Entry 4R8G (X-ray diffraction, 3.50 A resolution); this record covers chains E and H of the 4 polymer chains in the assembly.

# Chain E
Molecule: Unconventional myosin-Ic
Organism: Mus musculus
UniProt: Q9WTI7 (MYO1C_MOUSE); residues 698-1028 here correspond to UniProt positions 733-1063 (UniProt number = residue number + 35)
Sequence (335 residues; numbered 694 to 1028; the number before each row is that of its first residue):
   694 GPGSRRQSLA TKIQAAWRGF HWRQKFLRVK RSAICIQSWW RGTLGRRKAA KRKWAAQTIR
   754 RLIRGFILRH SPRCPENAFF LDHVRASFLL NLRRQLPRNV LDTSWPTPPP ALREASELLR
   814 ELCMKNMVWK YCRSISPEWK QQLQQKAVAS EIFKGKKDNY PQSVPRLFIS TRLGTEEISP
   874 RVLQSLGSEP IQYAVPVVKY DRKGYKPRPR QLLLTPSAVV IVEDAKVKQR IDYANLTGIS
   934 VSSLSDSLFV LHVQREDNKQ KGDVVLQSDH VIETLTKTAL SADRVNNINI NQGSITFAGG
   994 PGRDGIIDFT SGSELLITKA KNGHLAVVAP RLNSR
Unresolved in the structure: 694-697, 948-951, 1026-1028
Sequence notes: expression tag (694-697)
UniProt features mapped onto this chain:
  - modified residue (Phosphoserine): Ser829, Ser1006
Reported in the primary citation:
  - mutagenesis - L782E/L815E: decreased localization to E-cadherin

# Chain H
Molecule: Calmodulin
Organism: Xenopus laevis
UniProt: P62155 (CALM_XENLA); residues 1-148 here correspond to UniProt positions 2-149 (UniProt number = residue number + 1)
Sequence (148 residues; row label = number of the first residue in the row):
     1 ADQLTEEQIA EFKEAFSLFD KDGDGTITTK ELGTVMRSLG QNPTEAELQD MINEVDADGN
    61 GTIDFPEFLT MMARKMKDTD SEEEIREAFR VFDKDGNGYI SAAELRHVMT NLGEKLTDEE
   121 VDEMIREADI DGDGQVNYEE FVQMMTAK
Unresolved in the structure: 131-133, 148

# Interface between chain E and chain H
Pairs across the interface (94; chain E residue first):
  Arg745(E) - Val91(H)
  Arg745(E) - Phe92(H)
  Trp747(E) - Glu84(H)
  Ala748(E) - Ala88(H)
  Ala748(E) - Val91(H)  hydrophobic
  Ala748(E) - Phe92(H)  hydrophobic
  Ala749(E) - Phe92(H)
  Ala749(E) - Val108(H)
  Ala749(E) - Leu112(H)  hydrophobic
  Thr751(E) - Ala88(H)
  Ile752(E) - Phe89(H)  hydrophobic
  Ile752(E) - Phe92(H)  hydrophobic
  Arg753(E) - Leu116(H)
  Ile756(E) - Met109(H)  hydrophobic
  Ile756(E) - Val121(H)  hydrophobic
  Ile756(E) - Phe141(H)  hydrophobic
  Arg757(E) - Leu116(H)
  Phe759(E) - Glu120(H)
  Phe759(E) - Val121(H)  hydrophobic
  Phe759(E) - Met124(H)  hydrophobic
  Phe759(E) - Met145(H)
  Ile760(E) - Thr117(H)
  Ile760(E) - Val121(H)  hydrophobic
  Arg762(E) - Glu120(H)  salt bridge
  Phe772(E) - Ile85(H)  hydrophobic
  Phe773(E) - Met145(H)
  Asp775(E) - Met76(H)
  Asp775(E) - Asp78(H)
  His776(E) - Glu82(H)  salt bridge
  His776(E) - Val142(H)
  His776(E) - Thr146(H)
  Val777(E) - Thr146(H)
  Arg778(E) - Leu39(H)  hydrogen bond (side chain-backbone)
  Arg778(E) - Met76(H)
  Ala779(E) - Ser81(H)
  Ala779(E) - Glu82(H)
  Ser780(E) - Glu82(H)  hydrogen bond (backbone-side chain)
  Leu782(E) - Leu69(H)
  Leu782(E) - Met72(H)  hydrophobic
  Leu782(E) - Ala73(H)
  Leu785(E) - Leu69(H)  hydrophobic
  Arg786(E) - Leu69(H)
  Leu789(E) - Phe65(H)  hydrophobic
  Leu789(E) - Pro66(H)
  Asn792(E) - Glu11(H)
  Val793(E) - Glu14(H)
  Val793(E) - Ala15(H)  hydrophobic
  Val793(E) - Leu18(H)  hydrophobic
  Leu794(E) - Glu11(H)
  Pro803(E) - Ala147(H)
  Leu805(E) - Leu39(H)  hydrophobic
  Glu807(E) - Ser38(H)
  Ala808(E) - Ser38(H)  hydrogen bond (backbone-side chain)
  Ala808(E) - Leu39(H)  hydrophobic
  Leu811(E) - Thr34(H)
  Leu811(E) - Val35(H)  hydrophobic
  Leu812(E) - Val35(H)  hydrophobic
  Leu815(E) - Ile27(H)  hydrophobic
  Cys816(E) - Phe65(H)  hydrophobic
  Met817(E) - Leu18(H)  hydrophobic
  Asn819(E) - Thr62(H)  hydrogen bond (side chain-backbone)
  Asn819(E) - Ile63(H)  hydrogen bond (side chain-backbone)
  Val821(E) - Ala15(H)
  Val821(E) - Leu18(H)  hydrophobic
  Val821(E) - Phe19(H)
  Trp822(E) - Phe19(H)
  Trp822(E) - Gly23(H)  hydrogen bond (side chain-backbone)
  Trp822(E) - Gly25(H)
  Trp822(E) - Thr26(H)
  Trp822(E) - Ile27(H)
  Lys823(E) - Thr62(H)
  Tyr824(E) - Glu11(H)
  Tyr824(E) - Phe12(H)
  Tyr824(E) - Ala15(H)  hydrophobic
  Tyr824(E) - Phe16(H)  hydrophobic
  Cys825(E) - Ala15(H)
  Cys825(E) - Phe16(H)  hydrophobic
  Cys825(E) - Phe19(H)  hydrophobic
  Trp832(E) - Leu4(H)  hydrophobic
  Lys833(E) - Phe12(H)
  Lys833(E) - Phe16(H)
  Leu836(E) - Phe12(H)  hydrophobic
  Gln837(E) - Phe12(H)
  Lys839(E) - Ile9(H)
  Ala840(E) - Ile9(H)  hydrophobic
  Ala840(E) - Lys13(H)
  Ser843(E) - Glu6(H)
  Lys847(E) - Glu6(H)
  Tyr853(E) - Glu6(H)  hydrogen bond
  Val857(E) - Leu4(H)  hydrophobic
  Val857(E) - Thr5(H)
  Val857(E) - Glu6(H)
  Pro858(E) - Gln3(H)
  Pro858(E) - Leu4(H)
Interface residues without a listed pair, chain E (60 interface residues in all): Leu755, Arg766, Pro802, Lys818, Arg826, Glu844, Leu860
Interface residues without a listed pair, chain H (63 interface residues in all): Glu7, Gln8, Ala10, Asp22, Leu32, Gly40, Gly59, Asn60, Gly61, Lys77, Leu105, Asp118
From the paper, about this interface:
  - specific contacts: Cys825(E)-Phe16(H)
  - interface residues, chain E: Leu836(E)
  - interface residues, chain E: Arg753(E) (proposed by the authors, not directly observed)
  - hot spots on chain E (mutagenesis) - L782E, L782E/L815E, L815E: abolished co-localization with Calmodulin (chain H)
  - interface residues, chain H: Phe12(H), Phe16(H), Phe19(H)

# Overview
The interface between chain E and chain H involves 60 residues on one side and 63 on the other; the contacts
include 7 hydrogen bonds and 2 salt bridges. Polar contacts include Arg762(E)-Glu120(H), His776(E)-Glu82(H)
and Arg778(E)-Leu39(H). The paper describes a contact between Cys825(E) and Phe16(H). The paper reports that
L782E, L782E/L815E and L815E of chain E abolish co-localization with Calmodulin (chain H); interface residues
Leu836(E), Arg753(E) and Phe12(H) among others.
Here chain E is Unconventional myosin-Ic (Mus musculus) and chain H is Calmodulin (Xenopus laevis). Entry 4R8G
(Crystal Structure of Myosin-1c tail in complex with Calmodulin) was determined by X-ray diffraction.
